PDB entry 7B9M | X-ray diffraction, 1.70 A resolution | chains A and B

Chain A:
Molecule: 14-3-3 protein sigma
Organism: Homo sapiens
UniProtKB: P31947 (1433S_HUMAN); residue numbers follow UniProt; this construct covers 1-231
Chain sequence (236 residues; row label = number of the first residue in the row; numbers below 1 keep their minus sign (Gly-4 is residue -4)):
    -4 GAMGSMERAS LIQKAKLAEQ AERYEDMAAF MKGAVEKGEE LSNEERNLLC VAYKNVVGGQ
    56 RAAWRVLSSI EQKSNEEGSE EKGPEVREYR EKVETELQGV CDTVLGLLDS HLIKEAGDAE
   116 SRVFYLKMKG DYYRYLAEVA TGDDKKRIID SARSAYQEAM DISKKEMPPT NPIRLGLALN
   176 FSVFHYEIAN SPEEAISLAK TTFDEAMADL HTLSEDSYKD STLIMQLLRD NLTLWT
Differences from the reference sequence: expression tag (-4 to 0); engineered mutation Asn38 (Cys in P31947), Cys45 (Ser in P31947)
UniProt features mapped onto this chain:
  - site (Interaction with phosphoserine on interacting protein): Arg56, Arg129
  - modified residue (Phosphoserine): Ser5, Ser74
Glycans and other covalent adducts: 2-(2-cyanophenyl)sulfanyl-N-(2-sulfanylethyl)benzamide (T4W) linked to Cys45
Ion coordination: Mg2+: Glu86, Glu89
Residues lining bound ligands: T4W (2-(2-cyanophenyl)sulfanyl-N-(2-sulfanylethyl)benzamide): Asn42, Val46, Lys49, Phe119, Lys122, Pro167, Ile168, Gly171, Asp215, Leu218, Ile219
From the paper describing this entry:
  - binding site for T4W: Cys45

Chain B:
Molecule: Estrogen receptor
UniProtKB: P03372 (ESR1_HUMAN); residues 588-595 here = UniProt positions 588-595
Chain sequence (8 residues; each row starts with the number of its first residue):
   588 AEGFPATV
Unresolved in the structure: 588-590
Modified / non-standard residues: Thr594 (phosphothreonine; TPO)
From the paper describing this entry:
  - post-translational modification sites: Thr594 (citing earlier work)

Interface between chain A and chain B:
Pairs across the interface - 22 pairs, chain A then chain B:
  Cys45(A) with Val595(B)
  Lys49(A) with Thr594(B), hydrogen bond (side chain-backbone)
  Arg56(A) with Thr594(B)
  Arg60(A) with Phe591(B)
  Lys122(A) with Val595(B), hydrogen bond (side chain-backbone)
  Arg129(A) with Thr594(B)
  Tyr130(A) with Thr594(B)
  Gly171(A) with Val595(B)
  Leu174(A) with Ala593(B); Thr594(B); Val595(B)
  Asn175(A) with Thr594(B); Val595(B), hydrogen bond (side chain-backbone)
  Val178(A) with Pro592(B), hydrophobic; Ala593(B); Thr594(B)
  Glu182(A) with Pro592(B)
  Leu222(A) with Ala593(B), hydrophobic; Val595(B), hydrophobic
  Asn226(A) with Pro592(B); Ala593(B), hydrogen bond (side chain-backbone)
  Trp230(A) with Pro592(B), hydrophobic
Other interface residues (no listed pair), chain A (17 interface residues in all): Asp126, Leu229

In short:
Chain A and chain B form an interface of 17 and 5 residues respectively, with 4 hydrogen bonds. Polar contacts
include Lys49(A)-Thr594(B), Lys122(A)-Val595(B) and Asn175(A)-Val595(B). Compound T4W is covalently linked to
Cys45(A). Glu86(A) and Glu89(A) form the Mg2+ site. From the paper: a binding site for T4W at Cys45(A); a
modification site at Thr594(B).
Here chain A is 14-3-3 protein sigma (Homo sapiens) and chain B is Estrogen receptor. Entry 7B9M
(Cys-45-tethered stabilizer 3 of 14-3-3(sigma)/ERa PPI) was determined by X-ray diffraction, deposited
together with 7B9R, 7B9T, 7BA3, 7BA5, 7BA6, 7BA7 and 4 further entries.
